PDB entry 6FEQ | electron microscopy, 3.60 A resolution | chains B and C of the 6 polymer chains in the assembly

Chain B:
Protein: ATP-binding cassette sub-family G member 2
Organism: Homo sapiens
UniProtKB: Q9UNQ0 (ABCG2_HUMAN); residue numbers follow UniProt; this construct covers 1-655
Amino-acid sequence (655 residues; numbered 1 to 655; the number before each row is that of its first residue):
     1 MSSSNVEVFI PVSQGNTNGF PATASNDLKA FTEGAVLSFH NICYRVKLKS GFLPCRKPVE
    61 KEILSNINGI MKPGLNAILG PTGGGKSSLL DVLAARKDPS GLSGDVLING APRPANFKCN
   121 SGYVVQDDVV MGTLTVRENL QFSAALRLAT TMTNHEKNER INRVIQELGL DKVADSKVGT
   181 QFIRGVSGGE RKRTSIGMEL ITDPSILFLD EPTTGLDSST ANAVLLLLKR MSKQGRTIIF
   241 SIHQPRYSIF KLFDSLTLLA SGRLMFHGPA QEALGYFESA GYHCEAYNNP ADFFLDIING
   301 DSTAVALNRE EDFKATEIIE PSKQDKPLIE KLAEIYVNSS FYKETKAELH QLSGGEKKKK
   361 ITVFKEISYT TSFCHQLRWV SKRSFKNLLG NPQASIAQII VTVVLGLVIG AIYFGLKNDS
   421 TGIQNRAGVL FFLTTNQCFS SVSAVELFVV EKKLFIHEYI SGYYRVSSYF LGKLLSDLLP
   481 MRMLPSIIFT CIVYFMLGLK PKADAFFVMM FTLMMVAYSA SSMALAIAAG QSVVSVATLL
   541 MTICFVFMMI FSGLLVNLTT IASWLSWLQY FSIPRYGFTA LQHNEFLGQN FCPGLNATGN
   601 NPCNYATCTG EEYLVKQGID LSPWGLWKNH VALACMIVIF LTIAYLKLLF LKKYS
Disordered / not traced: 1-34, 47-60, 302-327, 355-368, 655
Cystine bridges: Cys-592/Cys-608
Glycans and other covalent adducts: N-acetylglucosamine (NAG) linked to Asn-596
Ligand contacts: D6T (N-[5-[1-[4-[2-[6-methoxy-7-[2-[2-(2-methoxyethoxy)ethoxy]ethoxy]-3,4-dihydro-1H-isoquinolin-2-yl]ethyl]phenyl]-1,2,3-triazol-4-yl]-2-propanoyl-phenyl]quinoline-2-carboxamide): Val-401, Leu-405, Thr-435, Phe-439, Ser-440, Leu-539, Thr-542, Val-546, Met-549
From the paper describing this entry:
  - disease-associated variants - Q141K: decreased expression (citing earlier work)

Chain C:
Protein: 5D3(Fab) light chain variable domain
Organism: Mus musculus
Notes: antibody fragment or engineered binder
Amino-acid sequence (214 residues; row label = number of the first residue in the row):
     1 DIVLTQSPSS FSVSLGDRVT ISCKASGYIL NRLAWYQQKP GNAPRLLISG ATSLETGFPS
    61 RFSGTGSGKD YTLSISSLQT EDVGTYYCQQ YWSTPWTFGG GTKLEIRRAD AAPTVSIFPP
   121 SSEQLTSGGA SVVCFLNNFY PKDINVKWKI DGSERQNGVL NSWTDQDSKD STYSMSSTLT
   181 LTKDEYERHN SYTCEATHKT STSPIVKSFN RNEC
Disordered / not traced: 108-214
Cystine bridges: Cys-23/Cys-88

Chain B / chain C interface:
Residue-residue contacts (16):
  Gly-599(B) / Asn-31(C)
  Asn-600(B) / Gly-50(C)
  Asn-600(B) / Thr-52(C)  hydrogen bond
  Asn-600(B) / Ser-53(C)  hydrogen bond
  Asn-601(B) / Arg-32(C)
  Asn-604(B) / Arg-32(C)
  Asn-604(B) / Tyr-91(C)
  Glu-611(B) / Leu-30(C)
  Glu-612(B) / Leu-30(C)
  Glu-612(B) / Arg-32(C)  salt bridge
  Val-615(B) / Leu-30(C)  hydrophobic
  Val-615(B) / Trp-92(C)  hydrophobic
  Lys-616(B) / Trp-92(C)
  Asp-620(B) / Tyr-28(C)  hydrogen bond
  Leu-621(B) / Tyr-28(C)  hydrophobic
  Ser-622(B) / Tyr-28(C)  hydrogen bond (backbone-side chain)
Interface residues without a listed pair, chain B (12 interface residues in all): Thr-598

In short:
12 residues of chain B face 9 of chain C across their interface; the contacts include 4 hydrogen bonds and 1
salt bridge. Polar contacts include Glu-612(B)/Arg-32(C), Asn-600(B)/Thr-52(C) and Asn-600(B)/Ser-53(C). Chain
B binds compound D6T. Covalently linked N-acetylglucosamine: at Asn-596(B). The paper reports that Q141K of
chain B reduces expression.
Here chain B is ATP-binding cassette sub-family G member 2 (Homo sapiens) and chain C is 5D3(Fab) light chain
variable domain (Mus musculus). Entry 6FEQ (Structure of inhibitor-bound ABCG2) was determined by electron
microscopy (same publication as 6HIJ, 6ETI and 6FFC).
